PDB entry 6PMJ | electron microscopy, 3.91 A resolution | chains D and F of the 9 polymer chains in the assembly

Chain D:
Name: DNA-directed RNA polymerase subunit beta'
From: Escherichia coli O157:H7
Notes: EC 2.7.7.6
UniProt: P0A8T8 (RPOC_ECO57); residues 1-1407 here = UniProt positions 1-1407
Amino-acid sequence (1407 residues; each row starts with the number of its first residue):
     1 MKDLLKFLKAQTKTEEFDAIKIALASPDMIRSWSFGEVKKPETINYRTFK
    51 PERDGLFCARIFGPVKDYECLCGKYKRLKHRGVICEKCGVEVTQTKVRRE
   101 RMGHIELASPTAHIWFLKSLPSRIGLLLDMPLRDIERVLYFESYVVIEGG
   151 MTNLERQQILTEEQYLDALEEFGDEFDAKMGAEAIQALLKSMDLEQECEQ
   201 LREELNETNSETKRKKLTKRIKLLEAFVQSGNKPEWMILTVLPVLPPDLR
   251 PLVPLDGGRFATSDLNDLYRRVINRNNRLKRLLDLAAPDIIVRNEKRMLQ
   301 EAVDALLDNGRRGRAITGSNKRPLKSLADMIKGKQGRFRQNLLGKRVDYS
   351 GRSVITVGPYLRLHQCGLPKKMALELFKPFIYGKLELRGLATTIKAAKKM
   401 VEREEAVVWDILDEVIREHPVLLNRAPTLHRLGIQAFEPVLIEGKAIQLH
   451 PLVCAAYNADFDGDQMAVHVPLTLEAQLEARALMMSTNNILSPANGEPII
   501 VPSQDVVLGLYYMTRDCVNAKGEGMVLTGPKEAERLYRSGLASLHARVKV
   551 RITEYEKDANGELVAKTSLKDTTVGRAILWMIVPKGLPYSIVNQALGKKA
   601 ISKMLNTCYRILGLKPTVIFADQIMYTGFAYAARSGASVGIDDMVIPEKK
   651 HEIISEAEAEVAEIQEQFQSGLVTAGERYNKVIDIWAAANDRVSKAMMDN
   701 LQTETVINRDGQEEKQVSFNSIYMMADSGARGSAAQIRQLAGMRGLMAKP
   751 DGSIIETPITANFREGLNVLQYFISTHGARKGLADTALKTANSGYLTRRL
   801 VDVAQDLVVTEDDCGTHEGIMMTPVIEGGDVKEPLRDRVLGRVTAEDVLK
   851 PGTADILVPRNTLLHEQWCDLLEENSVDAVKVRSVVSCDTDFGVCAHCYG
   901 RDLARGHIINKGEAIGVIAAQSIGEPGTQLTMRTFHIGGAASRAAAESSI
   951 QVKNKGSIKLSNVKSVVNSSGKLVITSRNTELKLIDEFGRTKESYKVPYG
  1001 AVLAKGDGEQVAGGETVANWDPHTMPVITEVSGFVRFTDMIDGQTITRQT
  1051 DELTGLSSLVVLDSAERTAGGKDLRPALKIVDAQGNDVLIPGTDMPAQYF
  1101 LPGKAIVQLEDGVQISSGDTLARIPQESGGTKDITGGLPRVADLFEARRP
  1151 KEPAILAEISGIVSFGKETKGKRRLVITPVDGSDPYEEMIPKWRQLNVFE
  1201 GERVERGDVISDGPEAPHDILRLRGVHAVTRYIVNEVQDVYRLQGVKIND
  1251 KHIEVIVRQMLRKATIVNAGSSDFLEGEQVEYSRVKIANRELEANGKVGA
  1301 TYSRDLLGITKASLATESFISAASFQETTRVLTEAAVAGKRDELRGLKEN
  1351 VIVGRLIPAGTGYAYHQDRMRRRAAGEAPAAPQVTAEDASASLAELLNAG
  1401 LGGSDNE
Not modelled in the structure: 1-14, 933-947, 1127-1136, 1377-1407
Bound ions: Zn2+ site 1: Cys70, Cys85; Mg2+: Asp460, Asp462, Asp464 (shared with 1 residue of chain 3); Zn2+ site 2: Cys814, Cys888, Cys895
Curated features (UniProtKB/Swiss-Prot):
  - binding site (Zn(2+)): Cys70, Cys72, Cys85, Cys88, Cys814, Cys888, Cys895, Cys898
  - binding site (Mg(2+)): Asp460, Asp462, Asp464
  - modified residue: Lys972 (N6-acetyllysine)
From the paper describing this entry:
  - binding site for Synthetic nontemplate strand DNA: Lys74, Lys87
  - mutagenesis - K74A, K74A/K87A, K87A: decreased catalytic activity with RNA polymerase sigma factor FliA (chain F)
  - mutagenesis - K74A/K87A: decreased growth in response to bacterial growth

Chain F:
Name: RNA polymerase sigma factor FliA
From: Escherichia coli (strain K12)
UniProt: P0AEM6 (FLIA_ECOLI); residue numbers follow UniProt; this construct covers 1-239
Amino-acid sequence (247 residues; each row starts with the number of its first residue):
     1 MNSLYTAEGVMDKHSLWQRYVPLVRHEALRLQVRLPASVELDDLLQAGGI
    51 GLLNAVERYDALQGTAFTTYAVQRIRGAMLDELRSRDWVPRSVRRNAREV
   101 AQAIGQLEQELGRNATETEVAERLGIDIADYRQMLLDTNNSQLFSYDEWR
   151 EEHGDSIELVTDDHQRENPLQQLLDSNLRQRVMEAIETLPEREKLVLTLY
   201 YQEELNLKEIGAVLEVGESRVSQLHSQAIKRLRTKLGKLLEHHHHHH
Not modelled in the structure: 1, 241-247
Construct notes: expression tag (240-247)
Curated features (UniProtKB/Swiss-Prot):
  - DNA-binding region: Leu207 to Ser226 (H-T-H motif)
  - motif: Asp43 to Gln46 (Interaction with polymerase core subunit RpoC)
  - mutagenesis: Gln73 (Q73A: No change in activity), Arg74 (R74A/W: Decrease in activity), Ala78 (A78E: Decrease in activity), Asp81 (D81A: Loss of activity), Arg84 (R84A: Loss of activity), Arg91 (R91A: Loss of activity), Ser92 (S92A: No change in activity), Arg94 (R94A: Decrease in activity), Arg95 (R95A: No change in activity), Asn96 (N96A: No change in activity), Arg98 (R98A: Strong decrease in activity)
From the paper describing this entry:
  - mutagenesis - K208A/R220A: decreased catalytic activity

Interface between chain D and chain F:
Contacting residue pairs - 34 pairs, chain D then chain F:
  Tyr46(D) - Trp88(F)
  Tyr46(D) - Pro90(F)
  Glu86(D) - Asn206(F)
  Arg259(D) - Asn140(F)  hydrogen bond (side chain-backbone)
  Arg259(D) - Ser141(F)  hydrogen bond (side chain-backbone)
  Phe260(D) - Leu143(F)  hydrogen bond (backbone-backbone)
  Ala261(D) - Leu143(F)
  Ala261(D) - Ser145(F)
  Thr262(D) - Leu143(F)
  Thr262(D) - Phe144(F)
  Thr262(D) - Ser145(F)  hydrogen bond (backbone-side chain)
  Asp264(D) - Phe144(F)
  Asp264(D) - Tyr146(F)  hydrogen bond
  Arg270(D) - Arg86(F)  hydrogen bond (side chain-backbone)
  Arg271(D) - Glu40(F)  salt bridge
  Arg275(D) - Asp43(F)  salt bridge
  Arg278(D) - Asp43(F)  salt bridge
  Leu282(D) - Ile50(F)  hydrophobic
  Leu285(D) - Asn2(F)
  Ala286(D) - Asn2(F)
  Ala287(D) - Asn2(F)
  Pro288(D) - Asn2(F)
  Pro288(D) - His14(F)
  Pro288(D) - Trp17(F)  hydrophobic
  Ile291(D) - Trp17(F)  hydrophobic
  Ile291(D) - Gln46(F)  hydrogen bond (backbone-side chain)
  Ile291(D) - Gly49(F)
  Asn294(D) - Gln46(F)
  Glu295(D) - Gln46(F)  hydrogen bond
  Met298(D) - Asp42(F)
  Met298(D) - Asp43(F)
  Pro323(D) - Tyr146(F)  hydrogen bond (backbone-side chain)
  Lys325(D) - Tyr146(F)  hydrogen bond (backbone-side chain)
  Lys399(D) - Lys238(F)
Interface residues without a listed pair, chain D (29 interface residues in all): Ser263, Arg281, Ile290, Leu324, Ile394, Lys395
Interface residues without a listed pair, chain F (25 interface residues in all): Leu53, Ser85, Gln142, Leu170, Leu173

Overview:
29 residues of chain D face 25 of chain F across their interface; the contacts include 10 hydrogen bonds and 3
salt bridges. Polar contacts include Arg271(D)-Glu40(F), Arg275(D)-Asp43(F) and Arg278(D)-Asp43(F). From the
paper: a binding site for Synthetic nontemplate strand DNA at Lys74(D) and Lys87(D); K74A, K74A/K87A and K87A
of chain D reduce catalytic activity with RNA polymerase sigma factor FliA (chain F).
Here chain D is DNA-directed RNA polymerase subunit beta' (Escherichia coli O157:H7) and chain F is RNA
polymerase sigma factor FliA (Escherichia coli (strain K12)). Entry 6PMJ (Sigm28-transcription initiation
complex with specific promoter at the state 2) was determined by electron microscopy (same publication as
6PMI).
